8FWI - chains B and K of the 12 polymer chains in the assembly; structure by electron microscopy, 2.90 A resolution.

== Chain B (and K) ==
Molecule: Circadian clock protein KaiC
From: Cereibacter sphaeroides
Notes: chain K of this document is another copy of the same molecule, construct and numbering; everything in this record applies to it too
UniProt: B9KWX8 (B9KWX8_CERSK); residues 1-566 here = UniProt positions 1-566
Sequence (568 residues; each row starts with the number of its first residue; numbers below 1 keep their minus sign (Gly-1 is residue -1)):
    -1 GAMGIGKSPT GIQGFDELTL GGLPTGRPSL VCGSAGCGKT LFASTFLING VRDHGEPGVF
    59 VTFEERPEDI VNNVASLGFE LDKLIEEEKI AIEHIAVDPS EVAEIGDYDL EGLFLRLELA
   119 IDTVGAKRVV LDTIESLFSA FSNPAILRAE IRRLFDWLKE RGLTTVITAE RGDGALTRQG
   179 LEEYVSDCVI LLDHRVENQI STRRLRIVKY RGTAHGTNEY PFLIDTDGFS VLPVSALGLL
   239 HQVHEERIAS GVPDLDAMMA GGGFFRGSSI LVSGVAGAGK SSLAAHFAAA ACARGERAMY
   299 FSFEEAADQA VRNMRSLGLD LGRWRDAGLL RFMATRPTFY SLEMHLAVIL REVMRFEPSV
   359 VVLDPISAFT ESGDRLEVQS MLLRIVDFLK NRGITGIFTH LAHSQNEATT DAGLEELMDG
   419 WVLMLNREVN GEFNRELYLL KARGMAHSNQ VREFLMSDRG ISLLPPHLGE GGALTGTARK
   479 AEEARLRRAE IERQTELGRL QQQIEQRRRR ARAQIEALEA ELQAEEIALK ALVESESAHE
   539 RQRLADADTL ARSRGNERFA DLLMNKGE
Not modelled in the structure: -1 to 1, 402-410, 559-566
Sequence notes: expression tag (-1 to 0); engineered mutation Glu413 (Ser in B9KWX8), Glu414 (Ser in B9KWX8)
Bound ions: Mg2+ site 1: Thr38 (together with ADP); Mg2+ site 2: Ser279 (together with ATP)
Small-molecule neighbours:
  - ADP (adenosine-5'-diphosphate), molecule 1: Ser32, Ala33, Gly34, Cys35, Gly36, Lys37, Thr38, Leu39, Ser74, Leu75, Arg201, Ile222, Asp223
  - ADP, molecule 2: Val206, Lys207, Tyr208, Arg209, Gly210, Thr211, Ala212, His213
  - ATP (adenosine-5'-triphosphate), molecule 1: Val273, Ala274, Gly275, Ala276, Gly277, Lys278, Ser279, Ser280, Glu303, Ser314, Leu315, Arg433, Met454, Ser455, Asp456
  - ATP, molecule 2: Glu414, Lys439, Ala440, Arg441, Met443, Ala444, His445
From the paper describing this entry:
  - mutagenesis - E62Q/E63Q: abolished catalytic activity on CI domain
  - mutagenesis - E302Q/E303Q: abolished catalytic activity on CII domain
  - mutagenesis - E62Q/E63Q: decreased binding to KaiBRS

== How chain B and chain K interact ==
Contacting residue pairs - 95 pairs, chain B then chain K:
  Ser32(B) with Tyr182(K)
  Ala33(B) with Glu181(K); Tyr182(K); Val206(K)
  Gly34(B) with Val206(K); Lys207(K)
  Glu62(B) with Arg146(K), salt bridge; Arg150(K), salt bridge; Val183(K)
  Glu63(B) with Arg209(K), salt bridge
  Arg64(B) with Lys157(K)
  Asp67(B) with Arg25(K), salt bridge; Lys157(K), salt bridge
  Asn70(B) with Arg25(K)
  Asn71(B) with Arg25(K), hydrogen bond; Arg209(K); Gly210(K)
  Ser74(B) with Gly210(K), hydrogen bond (side chain-backbone); Thr211(K)
  Val95(B) with Arg150(K), hydrogen bond (backbone-side chain)
  Pro97(B) with Ala147(K), hydrophobic; Glu148(K)
  Val100(B) with Ala143(K)
  Ala101(B) with Asn141(K)
  Ser134(B) with Arg146(K)
  Ser137(B) with Ala143(K)
  Ala138(B) with Ala143(K), hydrophobic
  Glu168(B) with Arg146(K), salt bridge; Tyr182(K)
  Gly170(B) with Tyr182(K), hydrogen bond (backbone-side chain)
  Arg176(B) with Gly178(K), hydrogen bond (side chain-backbone); Tyr182(K)
  His192(B) with Arg204(K); Thr215(K)
  Val194(B) with Arg204(K); Glu217(K)
  Asn196(B) with Asp372(K)
  Gln197(B) with Arg202(K); Asn216(K); Glu217(K), hydrogen bond (backbone-backbone); Pro219(K); Glu375(K)
  Ile198(B) with Asn216(K)
  Ser199(B) with Thr215(K), hydrogen bond (side chain-backbone); Asn216(K), hydrogen bond (backbone-side chain)
  Ala274(B) with Leu438(K)
  Phe301(B) with Leu237(K)
  Glu302(B) with Leu237(K); Glu414(K); Leu415(K)
  Glu303(B) with Leu237(K); Arg441(K), salt bridge
  Ala304(B) with Leu237(K); His239(K)
  Asp306(B) with Val241(K)
  Gln307(B) with Val241(K); Lys388(K); Asp417(K), hydrogen bond; Arg441(K)
  Arg310(B) with Val241(K); Glu243(K); Phe263(K)
  Asn311(B) with Arg441(K); Gly442(K)
  Ser314(B) with Gly442(K)
  Arg334(B) with Leu235(K); Gly236(K), hydrogen bond (side chain-backbone); Leu237(K); His239(K); Leu381(K); Asp385(K), salt bridge; Leu415(K)
  Thr336(B) with Val232(K); Ser233(K); Leu381(K)
  Phe337(B) with Ser233(K); Leu235(K)
  Pro363(B) with Glu414(K)
  Glu369(B) with Arg373(K), salt bridge; Leu374(K); Gln377(K)
  Glu426(B) with Arg425(K), salt bridge; Val449(K)
  Asn428(B) with Gly469(K); Gly470(K); Ala471(K), hydrogen bond (side chain-backbone)
  Gly429(B) with Gln448(K); Val449(K), hydrogen bond (backbone-backbone); Ala471(K)
  Glu430(B) with Asn447(K); Gln448(K), hydrogen bond
  Phe431(B) with Tyr436(K); Asn447(K), hydrogen bond (backbone-side chain); Val449(K), hydrophobic
  Asn432(B) with Asn447(K)
Interface residues without a listed pair, chain B (59 interface residues in all): Gly31, Lys37, Phe61, Thr131, Glu133, Arg169, Arg201, Gly275, Ala332, Thr333, Leu399, Ala479
Interface residues without a listed pair, chain K (65 interface residues in all): Ile3, Pro142, Ile144, Glu158, Leu179, Asp185, His242, Glu413, Lys439, Met443, Glu468

== In short ==
59 residues of chain B face 65 of chain K across their interface, with 14 hydrogen bonds and 10 salt bridges.
Among the polar pairs are Glu62(B)-Arg146(K), Glu62(B)-Arg150(K) and Glu63(B)-Arg209(K). The paper reports
that E62Q/E63Q of chain B abolish catalytic activity on CI domain; E302Q/E303Q of chain B abolish catalytic
activity on CII domain.
Chain B and chain K are both Circadian clock protein KaiC (Cereibacter sphaeroides); the structure, Structure
of dodecameric KaiC-RS-S413E/S414E solved by cryo-EM, was determined by electron microscopy (same publication
as 8DB3, 8DBA and 8FWJ).
